PDB entry 3MKV | X-ray diffraction, 2.40 A resolution | chains A and B of the 8 polymer chains in the assembly

[Chain A (and B)]
Protein: Putative amidohydrolase
Notes: chain B of this document is another copy of the same molecule, construct and numbering; everything in this record applies to it too
Sequence (426 residues; row label = number of the first residue in the row; numbers below 1 keep their minus sign (Met-1 is residue -1)):
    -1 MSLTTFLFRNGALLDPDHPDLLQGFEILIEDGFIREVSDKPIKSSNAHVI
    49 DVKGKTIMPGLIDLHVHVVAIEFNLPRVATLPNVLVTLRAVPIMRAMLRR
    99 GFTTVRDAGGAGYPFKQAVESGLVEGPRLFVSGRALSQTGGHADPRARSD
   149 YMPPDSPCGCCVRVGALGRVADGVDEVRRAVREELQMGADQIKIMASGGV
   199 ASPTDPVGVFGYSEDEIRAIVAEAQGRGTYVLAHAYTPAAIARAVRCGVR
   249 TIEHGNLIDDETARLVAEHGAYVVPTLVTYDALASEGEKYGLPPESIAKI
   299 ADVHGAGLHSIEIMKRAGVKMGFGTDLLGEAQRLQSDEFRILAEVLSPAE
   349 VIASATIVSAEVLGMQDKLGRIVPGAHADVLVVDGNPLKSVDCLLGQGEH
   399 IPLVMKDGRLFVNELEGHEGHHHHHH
Unresolved in the structure: -1 to 0, 415-424 (chain B: -1 to 1, 415-424)
Modified positions: Lys191 (lysine nz-carboxylic acid; KCX)
Bound ions: Zn2+ site 1: His63, His65, Lys191, Asp324; Zn2+ site 2: Lys191, His232, His252
Reported in the primary citation:
  - Zn2+ coordination: Lys191
  - post-translational modification sites: Lys191

[How chain A and chain B interact]
Residue-residue contacts (37; chain A residue first):
  Pro80(A) with Pro112(B), hydrophobic
  Asn81(A) with Asn81(B)
  Val82(A) with Thr85(B); Pro112(B), hydrophobic; Phe113(B), hydrophobic; Val162(B), hydrophobic
  Leu83(A) with Pro112(B); Gln115(B); Ala116(B), hydrophobic
  Thr85(A) with Val82(B); Leu86(B)
  Leu86(A) with Thr85(B); Val89(B), hydrophobic; Ala116(B), hydrophobic; Leu121(B), hydrophobic; Val122(B), hydrophobic
  Arg87(A) with Leu121(B)
  Val89(A) with Leu86(B), hydrophobic
  Pro112(A) with Pro80(B), hydrophobic; Val82(B), hydrophobic; Leu83(B)
  Phe113(A) with Val82(B), hydrophobic
  Gln115(A) with Leu83(B)
  Ala116(A) with Leu86(B), hydrophobic
  Leu121(A) with Leu86(B), hydrophobic; Arg87(B)
  Val122(A) with Leu86(B), hydrophobic
  Pro155(A) with Cys158(B), hydrophobic; Cys159(B), hydrophobic
  Cys156(A) with Cys156(B), hydrophobic; Gly157(B); Cys158(B); Cys159(B), hydrophobic
  Cys159(A) with Cys156(B), disulfide; Cys159(B), hydrophobic; Arg161(B), hydrogen bond
  Val162(A) with Val82(B), hydrophobic
Other interface residues (no listed pair), chain A (21 interface residues in all): Cys158, Val160, Arg161
Other interface residues (no listed pair), chain B (21 interface residues in all): Pro155
Inter-chain disulfides: Cys159(A)-Cys156(B)

[In short]
Chain A and chain B each contribute 21 residues to their interface; the contacts include 1 disulfide bond and
1 hydrogen bond. The hydrogen-bonded pair is Cys159(A)-Arg161(B). His63(A), His65(A), Lys191(A) and Asp324(A)
coordinate Zn2+ site 1. Lys191(A), His232(A) and His252(A) coordinate Zn2+ site 2. The paper reports Zn2+
coordination by Lys191(A); a modification site at Lys191(A).
Chain A and chain B are both Putative amidohydrolase; the structure, Crystal structure of amidohydrolase
eaj56179, was determined by X-ray diffraction, deposited together with 3N2C and 3FEQ.
